PDB entry 7TAD | electron microscopy, 3.60 A resolution | chains A and C of the 4 polymer chains in the assembly

[Chain A]
Name: Regulatory protein NPR1
From: Arabidopsis thaliana
UniProtKB: P93002 (NPR1_ARATH); numbering as in UniProt (aligned over 1-593)
Sequence (609 residues; numbered -5 to 603; the number before each row is that of its first residue; numbers below 1 keep their minus sign (Gly-5 is residue -5)):
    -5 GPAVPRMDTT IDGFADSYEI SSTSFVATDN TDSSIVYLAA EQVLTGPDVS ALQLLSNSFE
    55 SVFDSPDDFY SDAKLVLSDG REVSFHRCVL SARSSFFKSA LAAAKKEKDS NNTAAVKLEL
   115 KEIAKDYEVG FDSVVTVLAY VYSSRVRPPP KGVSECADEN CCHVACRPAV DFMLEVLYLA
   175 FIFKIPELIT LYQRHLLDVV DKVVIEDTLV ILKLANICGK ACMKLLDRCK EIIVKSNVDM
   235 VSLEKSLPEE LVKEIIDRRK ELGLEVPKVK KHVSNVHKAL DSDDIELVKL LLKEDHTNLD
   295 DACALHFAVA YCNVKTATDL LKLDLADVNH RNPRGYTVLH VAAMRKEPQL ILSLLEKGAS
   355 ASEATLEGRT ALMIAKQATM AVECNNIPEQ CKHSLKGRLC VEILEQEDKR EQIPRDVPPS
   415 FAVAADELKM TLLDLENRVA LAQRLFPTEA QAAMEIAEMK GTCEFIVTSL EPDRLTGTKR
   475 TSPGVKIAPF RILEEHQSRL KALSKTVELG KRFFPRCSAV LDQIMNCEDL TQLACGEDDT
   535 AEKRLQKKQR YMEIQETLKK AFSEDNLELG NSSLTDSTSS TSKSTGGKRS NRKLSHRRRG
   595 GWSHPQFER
Unresolved in the structure: -5 to 40, 101-108, 380-387, 405-603
Differences from the reference sequence: expression tag (-5 to 0, 594-603)
UniProt features mapped onto this chain:
  - zinc finger: Val147 to Arg161 (C2HC NPR-type)
  - motif: Ile345 to Leu348 (SIM3, required fo binding to SUMO3 and subsequent sumoylation), Lys537 to Lys554 (Nuclear localization signal)
  - binding site (Zn(2+)): Cys150, Cys155, His157, Cys160
  - binding site (salicylate): Arg432
  - modified residue: Ser11 (Phosphoserine), Ser15 (Phosphoserine), Ser55 (Phosphoserine), Ser59 (Phosphoserine), Cys156 (S-nitrosocysteine)
  - natural variant: Ser93 (S93N: In strain: cv. Wassilewskija), Ala96 (A96T: In strain: cv. Wassilewskija), Ala108 (deletion: In strain: cv. Wassilewskija), Ser268 (S268W: In strain: cv. Wassilewskija), Gln406 (Q406P: In strain: cv. Wassilewskija)
  - mutagenesis: Ser11 (S11A: Loss of ubiquitination and degradation, but normal interaction with SUMO3 and subsequent sumoylation associated with its localization to nuclear bodies; when associated with A-15 ...), Ser15 (S15A: Loss of ubiquitination and degradation, but normal interaction with SUMO3 and subsequent sumoylation associated with its localization to nuclear bodies; when associated with A-11 ...), Leu49 (L49D: In dim; impaired dimerization and oligomerization leading to increased nuclear accumulation, but lost ability to activate as-1 elements-containing gene promoters (e.g ...), Phe53 (F53D: In dim; impaired dimerization and oligomerization leading to increased nuclear accumulation, but lost ability to activate as-1 elements-containing gene promoters (e.g ...), Ser55 (S55A: Normal binding to SUMO3 and subsequent sumoylation associated with its localization to nuclear bodies and elevated levels of defense genes expression (e.g ...), Val56 (V56D: In dim; impaired dimerization and oligomerization leading to increased nuclear accumulation, but lost ability to activate as-1 elements-containing gene promoters (e.g ...), Ser59 (S59A: Normal binding to SUMO3 and subsequent sumoylation associated with its localization to nuclear bodies and elevated levels of defense genes expression (e.g ...), Cys82 (C82A: Prevents oligomerization but not homodimerization and leads to nuclear localization. Constitutive PR1 gene expression conferring constitutive resistance to Pseudomonas syringae pv ...), Val83 (V83K: In dim; impaired dimerization and oligomerization leading to increased nuclear accumulation, but lost ability to activate as-1 elements-containing gene promoters (e.g ...), Cys150 (C150A: Defective interaction with TGA factors (e.g. TGA3) and consequent disruption of transcriptional regulatory activity; C150Y: In npr1-2 ...), Ala151 to Asp152 (Defective interaction with TGA factors (e.g. TGA3) and consequent disruption of transcriptional regulatory activity), Cys155 (C155A: Defective interaction with TGA factors (e.g. TGA3) and consequent disruption of transcriptional regulatory activity; C155Y: In npr1-35; defective interaction with TGA factors (e.g ...), 12 further mutagenesis entries in UniProt
Bound ions: Zn2+: Cys150, Cys155, His157, Cys160
From the paper describing this entry:
  - mutagenesis - H300Y, H334Y: abolished signaling (citing earlier work)
  - mutagenesis - C150A, C150Y, C155A, C155Y, C160A: decreased binding to TGA3
  - mutagenesis - C150A, C150Y, C155A, C155Y, C160A: decreased signaling
  - mutagenesis - H157A: unchanged signaling
  - mutagenesis - A151P/D152R: abolished binding to TGA3
  - mutagenesis - A151P/D152R: abolished signaling
  - mutagenesis - L346D, L393D, I397D: decreased signaling in response to SA
  - mutagenesis - L346D, L393D, Q400C/E401L/R506C: unchanged binding to TGA3
  - mutagenesis - Q400C/E401L/R506C: increased signaling
  - mutagenesis - L281D, L284D: abolished signaling in response to SA
  - mutagenesis - L49D/F53D/V56D/V83K: abolished binding to Regulatory protein NPR1 (chain A)

[Chain C]
Name: Transcription factor TGA3
From: Arabidopsis thaliana
UniProtKB: Q39234 (TGA3_ARATH); numbering as in UniProt (aligned over 87-384)
Sequence (323 residues; each row starts with the number of its first residue):
    84 GPANNDQDED RINDKMKRRL AQNREAARKS RLRKKAHVQQ LEESRLKLSQ LEQELVRARQ
   144 QGLCVRNSSD TSYLGPAGNM NSGIAAFEME YTHWLEEQNR RVSEIRTALQ AHIGDIELKM
   204 LVDSCLNHYA NLFRMKADAA KADVFFLMSG MWRTSTERFF QWIGGFRPSE LLNVVMPYVE
   264 PLTDQQLLEV RNLQQSSQQA EEALSQGLDK LQQGLVESIA IQIKVVESVN HGAPMASAME
   324 NLQALESFVN QADHLRQQTL QQMSKILTTR QAARGLLALG EYFHRLRALS SLWAARPREH
   384 TGGDYKDDDD KSSGYPYDVP DYA
Unresolved in the structure: 84-163, 310-314, 379-406
Differences from the reference sequence: expression tag (84-86, 385-406)
UniProt features mapped onto this chain:
  - region: Lys98 to Lys118 (Basic motif), Leu124 to Leu138 (Leucine-zipper)
  - motif: Met99 to Asn106 (Nuclear localization signal)
  - binding site (hexadecanoate): Lys219, Arg236, Phe249

[Chain A / chain C interface]
Contacting residue pairs - 14 pairs, chain A then chain C:
  Asn269(A) with Pro264(C); Leu265(C)
  Lys272(A) with Pro264(C)
  Ser276(A) with Arg353(C), hydrogen bond (backbone-side chain); Arg357(C), hydrogen bond
  Asp277(A) with Arg353(C), salt bridge
  Asp278(A) with Thr351(C), hydrogen bond; Arg353(C)
  Leu281(A) with Pro264(C); Gln354(C)
  Leu285(A) with Thr266(C)
  Glu288(A) with Thr266(C); Asp267(C), hydrogen bond (side chain-backbone)
  His290(A) with Asp267(C), salt bridge
Other interface residues (no listed pair), chain A (12 interface residues in all): Ala273, Glu280, Asn307
Other interface residues (no listed pair), chain C (12 interface residues in all): His195, Asp198, Glu263, Gln268
The authors on this interface:
  - hot spots on chain A (mutagenesis) - L281D: abolished binding to Transcription factor TGA3 (chain C)

[Overview]
Chain A and chain C each contribute 12 residues to their interface; the contacts include 4 hydrogen bonds and
2 salt bridges. Polar pairs include Asp277(A)-Arg353(C), His290(A)-Asp267(C) and Ser276(A)-Arg353(C). The
paper reports that C150A, C150Y and C155A of chain A, among others, reduce binding to TGA3; C150A, C150Y and
C155A of chain A, among others, reduce signaling; 16 substitutions were tested in all.
Here chain A is Regulatory protein NPR1 and chain C is Transcription factor TGA3, both from Arabidopsis
thaliana. Entry 7TAD (CryoEM structure of the (NPR1)2-(TGA3)2 complex) was determined by electron microscopy
(same publication as 7MK2, 7MK3, 7TAC and 7TAE).
